PDB entry 7UIB | X-ray diffraction, 2.77 A resolution | chains B and A of the 6 polymer chains in the assembly

== Chain B ==
Protein: Vhh-G6
Organism: Vicugna pacos
Notes: antibody fragment or engineered binder
Sequence (129 residues; row label = number of the first residue in the row):
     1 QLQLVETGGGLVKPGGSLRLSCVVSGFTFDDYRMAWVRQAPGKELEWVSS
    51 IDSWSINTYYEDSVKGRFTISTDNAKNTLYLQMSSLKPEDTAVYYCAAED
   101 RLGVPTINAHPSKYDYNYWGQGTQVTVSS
Not modelled in the structure: 1
Cystine bridges: Cys-22/Cys-96

== Chain A ==
Protein: Neurotoxin type E
Organism: Clostridium botulinum
Reference sequence: A5H0J8 (A5H0J8_CLOBO); residues 846-1252 here correspond to UniProt positions 27-433 (UniProt number = residue number - 819)
Sequence (407 residues; numbered 846 to 1252; the number before each row is that of its first residue):
   846 RIKSSSVLNMRYKNDKYVDTSGYDSNININGDVYKYPTNKNQFGIYNDKL
   896 SEVNISQNDYIIYDNKYKNFSISFWVRIPNYDNKIVNVNNEYTIINCMRD
   946 NNSGWKVSLNHNEIIWTLQDNAGINQKLAFNYGNANGISDYINKWIFVTI
   996 TNDRLGDSKLYINGNLIDQKSILNLGNIHVSDNILFKIVNCSYTRYIGIR
  1046 YFNIFDKELDETEIQTLYSNEPNTNILKDFWGNYLLYDKEYYLLNVLKPN
  1096 NFIDRRKDSTLSINNIRSTILLANRLYSGIKVKIQRVNNSSTNDNLVRKN
  1146 DQVYINFVASKTHLFPLYADTATTNKEKTIKISSSGNRFNQVVVMNSVGN
  1196 NCTMNFKNNNGNNIGLLGFKADTVVASTWYYTHMRDHTNSNGCFWNFISE
  1246 EHGWQEK
Not modelled in the structure: 846
Residues lining bound ligands: N-acetyl-beta-neuraminic acid (SLB): Tyr-879, Tyr-881, Phe-888, Gly-889, Tyr-891, Arg-922, Pro-924, Asn-988, Tyr-1041, Ile-1042, Gly-1043, Glu-1246, His-1247, Gly-1248
What the authors report for this chain:
  - binding site for N-acetyl-beta-neuraminic acid: Tyr-879, Tyr-881, Tyr-891, Arg-922, Asn-988, Tyr-1041, His-1247, Gly-1248

== How chain B and chain A interact ==
Residue-residue contacts - 34 pairs, chain B then chain A:
  Glu-99(B) with Lys-1215(A), salt bridge
  Asp-100(B) with Lys-1093(A), salt bridge; Phe-1214(A); Ala-1216(A)
  Arg-101(B) with Asn-1234(A), hydrogen bond (backbone-side chain)
  Leu-102(B) with Leu-1092(A); Lys-1093(A); Phe-1214(A); Asn-1234(A)
  Gly-103(B) with Phe-1214(A); Asn-1234(A), hydrogen bond (backbone-side chain)
  Val-104(B) with Phe-1214(A), hydrogen bond (backbone-backbone); Lys-1215(A), hydrogen bond (backbone-side chain); Ser-1222(A); Tyr-1225(A), hydrophobic
  Pro-105(B) with Trp-1224(A)
  Thr-106(B) with Glu-1172(A); Lys-1215(A), hydrogen bond (backbone-side chain)
  Asn-108(B) with Asn-1170(A); Lys-1171(A), hydrogen bond (side chain-backbone); Glu-1172(A), hydrogen bond
  His-110(B) with Asn-1170(A)
  Lys-113(B) with Asp-1103(A), salt bridge
  Tyr-114(B) with Arg-1101(A), hydrogen bond; Asp-1103(A), hydrogen bond; Thr-1105(A), hydrogen bond; Ala-1216(A); Asp-1217(A); Thr-1218(A)
  Asp-115(B) with Asn-1170(A), hydrogen bond; Ala-1216(A)
  Tyr-116(B) with Ala-1216(A)
  Asn-117(B) with Ala-1216(A); Asp-1217(A)
Other interface residues (no listed pair), chain A (19 interface residues in all): Thr-1174, Thr-1233

== Overview ==
The interface between chain B and chain A involves 15 residues on one side and 19 on the other; the contacts
include 11 hydrogen bonds and 3 salt bridges. Among the polar pairs are Glu-99(B)/Lys-1215(A),
Asp-100(B)/Lys-1093(A) and Lys-113(B)/Asp-1103(A). The paper reports a binding site for
N-acetyl-beta-neuraminic acid at Tyr-879(A), Tyr-881(A) and Tyr-891(A) among others.
Here chain B is Vhh-G6 (Vicugna pacos) and chain A is Neurotoxin type E (Clostridium botulinum). Entry 7UIB
(Crystal structure of BoNT/E receptor binding domain in complex with SV2, VHH, and sialic acid) was determined
by X-ray diffraction together with 7UIA and 7UIE from the same study.
